Entry 4ZFJ (X-ray diffraction, 1.75 A resolution); this record covers chains A and B of the 4 polymer chains in the assembly.

Chain A (and B):
Name: Amidohydrolase EgtC
From: Mycobacterium smegmatis (strain ATCC 700084 / mc(2)155)
Notes: EC 3.5.1.-; chain B of this document is another copy of the same molecule, construct and numbering; everything in this record applies to it too
Reference sequence: A0R5M9 (EGTC_MYCS2); numbering as in UniProt (aligned over 1-227)
Amino-acid sequence (235 residues; each row starts with the number of its first residue):
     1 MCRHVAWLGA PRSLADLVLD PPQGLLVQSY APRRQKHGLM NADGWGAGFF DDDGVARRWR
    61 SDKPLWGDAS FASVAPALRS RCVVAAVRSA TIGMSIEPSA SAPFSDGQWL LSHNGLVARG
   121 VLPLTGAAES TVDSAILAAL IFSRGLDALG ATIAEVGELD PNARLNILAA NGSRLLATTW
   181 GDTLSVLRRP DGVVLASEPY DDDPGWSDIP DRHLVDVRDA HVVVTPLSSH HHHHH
Unresolved in the structure: 1, 231-235 (chain B: 1, 230-235)
Modified positions: Mse1 (selenomethionine); Mse40 (selenomethionine; parent Met); Mse94 (selenomethionine; parent Met)
Differences from the reference sequence: engineered mutation Asp53 (Glu in A0R5M9), Val84 (Leu in A0R5M9), Ser95 (Pro in A0R5M9), Ala118 (Asp in A0R5M9), Leu137 (Val in A0R5M9), Arg188 (His in A0R5M9); expression tag (228-235)
Small-molecule neighbours:
  - decaethylene glycol (XPE; 3,6,9,12,15,18,21,24,27-nonaoxanonacosane-1,29-diol), molecule 1: Ala56, Arg57, Arg58, Trp59, Arg60, Pro98, Ser99, Ser105
  - decaethylene glycol (XPE), molecule 2: Trp66, Gly67, Asp68, Ala69, Ser70, Ala72, Ser73
  - decaethylene glycol (XPE), molecule 3: Gly93, Mse94, Ser95, Ile96
Swiss-Prot annotation at these positions:
  - active site: Cys2 (Nucleophile)
What the authors report for this chain:
  - specificity-determining residues: Ser89 (proposed by the authors, not directly observed)

Interface between chain A and chain B:
Residue-residue contacts (16; chain A residue first):
  Ser95(A) - Ser99(B)
  Glu97(A) - Glu97(B)
  Glu97(A) - Ser99(B)  hydrogen bond
  Pro98(A) - Glu97(B)
  Ser99(A) - Glu97(B)  hydrogen bond
  Leu124(A) - Leu124(B)
  Leu124(A) - Thr125(B)
  Leu124(A) - Gly126(B)
  Thr125(A) - Leu124(B)
  Gly126(A) - Leu124(B)
  Ala128(A) - Thr131(B)
  Glu129(A) - Thr131(B)
  Ser130(A) - Thr131(B)
  Thr131(A) - Ala128(B)
  Thr131(A) - Glu129(B)
  Thr131(A) - Ser130(B)
Also at the interface, not in a pair above, chain B (10 interface residues in all): Ser95

Overview:
Chain A and chain B form an interface of 11 and 10 residues respectively; the contacts include 2 hydrogen
bonds. The hydrogen-bonded pair is Glu97(A)-Ser99(B). Chain A binds 3 copies of decaethylene glycol. Curated
annotation (UniProt) lists active-site residue Cys2(A) on chain A. The paper reports the specificity
determinant Ser89(A).
Both chains are Amidohydrolase EgtC (Mycobacterium smegmatis (strain ATCC 700084 / mc(2)155)). Entry 4ZFJ
(Ergothioneine-biosynthetic Ntn hydrolase EgtC, apo form) was determined by X-ray diffraction together with
4ZFK and 4ZFL from the same study.
